Entry 9GTU (electron microscopy, 3.14 A resolution); this record covers chains C and A of the 3 polymer chains in the assembly.

# Chain C
Molecule: Collagen alpha-3(VI) chain
From: Homo sapiens
Reference sequence: P12111 (CO6A3_HUMAN); residue numbers follow UniProt; this construct covers 2344-2820
Amino-acid sequence (492 residues; numbered 2329 to 2820; the number before each row is that of its first residue):
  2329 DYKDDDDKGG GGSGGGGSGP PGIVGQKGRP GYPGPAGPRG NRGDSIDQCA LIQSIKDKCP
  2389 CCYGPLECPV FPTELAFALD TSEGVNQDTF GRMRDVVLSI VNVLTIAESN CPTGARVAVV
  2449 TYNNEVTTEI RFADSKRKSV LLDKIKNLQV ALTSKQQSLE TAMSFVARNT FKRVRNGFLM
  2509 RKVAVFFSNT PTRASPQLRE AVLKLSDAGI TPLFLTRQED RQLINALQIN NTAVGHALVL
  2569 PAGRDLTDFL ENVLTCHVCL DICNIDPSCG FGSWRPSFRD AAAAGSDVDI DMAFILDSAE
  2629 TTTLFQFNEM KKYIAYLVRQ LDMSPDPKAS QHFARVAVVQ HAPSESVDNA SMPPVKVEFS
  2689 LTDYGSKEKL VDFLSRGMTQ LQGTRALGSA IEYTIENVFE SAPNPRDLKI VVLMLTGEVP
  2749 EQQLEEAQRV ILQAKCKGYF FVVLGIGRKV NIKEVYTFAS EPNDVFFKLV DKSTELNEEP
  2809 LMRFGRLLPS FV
Unresolved in the structure: 2329-2366
Sequence notes: expression tag (2329-2343); conflict Gly2345 (Asn in P12111), Arg2357 (Asp in P12111), Arg2367 (Lys in P12111), Thr2441 (Arg in P12111), Ala2609 (Arg in P12111), Ala2610 (Arg in P12111); variant Val2431 (Asp in P12111)
Disulfides: Cys2377-Cys2591, Cys2396-Cys2587, Cys2584-Cys2597
Covalent attachments: glycan linked to Asn2558; N-acetylglucosamine (NAG) linked to Asn2677
What the authors report for this chain:
  - mutagenesis - L2379E/I2383E: decreased binding to heterotrimer
  - mutagenesis - L2379E/I2383E: unchanged expression

# Chain A
Molecule: Collagen alpha-1(VI) chain
From: Homo sapiens
Reference sequence: P12109 (CO6A1_HUMAN); residue numbers follow UniProt; this construct covers 566-1028
Amino-acid sequence (479 residues; numbered 550 to 1028; the number before each row is that of its first residue):
   550 HHHHHHGGGG SGGGGSGVKG AKGYRGPEGP QGPPGHQGPP GPDECEILDI IMKMCSCCEC
   610 KCGPIDLLFV LDSSESIGLQ NFEIAKDFVV KVIDRLSRDE LVKFEPGQSY AGVVQYSHSQ
   670 MQEHVSLRSP SIRNVQELKE AIKSLQWMAG GTFTGEALQY TRDQLLPPSP NNRIALVITD
   730 GRSDTQRDTT PLNVLCSPGI QVVSVGIKDV FDFIPGSDQL NVISCQGLAP SQGRPGLSLV
   790 KENYAELLED AFLKNVTAQI CIDKKCPDYT CPITFSSPAD ITILLDGSAS VGSHNFDTTK
   850 RFAKRLAERF LTAGRTDPAH DVRVAVVQYS GTGQQRPERA SLQFLQNYTA LASAVDAMDF
   910 INDATDVNDA LGYVTRFYRE ASSGAAKKRL LLFSDGNSQG ATPAAIEKAV QEAQRAGIEI
   970 FVVVVGRQVN EPHIRVLVTG KTAEYDVAYG ESHLFRVPSY QALLRGVFHQ TVSRKVALG
Unresolved in the structure: 550-583, 609-1028
Sequence notes: expression tag (550-565)
UniProt features mapped onto this chain:
  - glycosylation (N-linked (GlcNAc...) asparagine): Asn804, Asn896
  - natural variant: Lys571 (K571T: In BTHLM1A; uncertain significance)
What the authors report for this chain:
  - disease-associated variants - D835E, D905Y (citing earlier work)
  - mutagenesis - I596E/I600E: decreased binding to heterotrimer
  - mutagenesis - I596E/I600E: unchanged expression

# How chain C and chain A interact
Residue-residue contacts (20):
  Gly2368(C) - Gly584(A)
  Gly2368(C) - His585(A)
  Asn2369(C) - Gln586(A)  hydrogen bond
  Arg2370(C) - Gln586(A)
  Arg2370(C) - Gly587(A)  hydrogen bond (backbone-backbone)
  Gly2371(C) - Gln586(A)
  Gly2371(C) - Gly587(A)
  Gly2371(C) - Pro588(A)
  Asp2372(C) - Gly587(A)
  Asp2372(C) - Pro589(A)
  Ile2374(C) - Pro589(A)  hydrophobic
  Leu2379(C) - Ile596(A)  hydrophobic
  Ile2383(C) - Ile600(A)  hydrophobic
  Lys2386(C) - Met601(A)
  Cys2387(C) - Cys604(A)  hydrogen bond
  Pro2388(C) - Cys604(A)
  Pro2388(C) - Cys607(A)
  Pro2388(C) - Glu608(A)  hydrogen bond (backbone-backbone)
  Cys2389(C) - Cys607(A)  hydrophobic
  Tyr2391(C) - Glu608(A)
Also at the interface, not in a pair above, chain C (15 interface residues in all): Arg2367, Ser2382
The authors on this interface:
  - interface residues, chain C: Leu2379(C), Ile2383(C)
  - interface residues, chain A: Ile596(A), Ile600(A)

# In short
The interface between chain C and chain A involves 15 residues on one side and 12 on the other; the contacts
include 4 hydrogen bonds. Polar pairs include Asn2369(C)-Gln586(A), Cys2387(C)-Cys604(A) and
Arg2370(C)-Gly587(A). Covalently linked N-acetylglucosamine: at Asn2677(C). The paper reports that
L2379E/I2383E of chain C reduce binding to heterotrimer; interface residues Leu2379(C), Ile2383(C) and
Ile596(A) among others.
Chain C is Collagen alpha-3(VI) chain and chain A is Collagen alpha-1(VI) chain, both from Homo sapiens; the
structure, Collagen VI alpha 1, 2, 3 heterotrimer recombinant C terminal region. Local refinement, was
determined by electron microscopy.
